5G5L - chains G and O of the 15 polymer chains in the assembly; structure by electron microscopy, 4.80 A resolution (low resolution: residue-level contacts below are approximate; hydrogen-bond / salt-bridge calls are withheld).

== Chain G ==
Protein: DNA-directed RNA polymerase I subunit RPA43
Organism: Saccharomyces cerevisiae
Reference sequence: P46669 (RPA43_YEAST); numbering as in UniProt (aligned over 1-326)
Chain sequence (326 residues; numbered 1 to 326; the number before each row is that of its first residue):
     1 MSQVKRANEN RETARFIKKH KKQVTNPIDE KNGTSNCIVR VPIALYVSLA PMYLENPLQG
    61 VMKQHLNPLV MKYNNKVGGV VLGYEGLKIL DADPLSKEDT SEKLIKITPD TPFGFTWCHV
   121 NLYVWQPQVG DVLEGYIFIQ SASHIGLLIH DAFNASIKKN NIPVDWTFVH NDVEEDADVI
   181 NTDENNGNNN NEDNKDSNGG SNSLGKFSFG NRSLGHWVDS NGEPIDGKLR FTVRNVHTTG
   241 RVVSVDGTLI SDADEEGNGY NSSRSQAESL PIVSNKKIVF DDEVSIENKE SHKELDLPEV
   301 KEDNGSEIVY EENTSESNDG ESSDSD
Not modelled in the structure: 1-13, 171-214, 251-326
UniProt features mapped onto this chain:
  - modified residue (Phosphoserine): S244, S251, S265, S269, S285

== Chain O ==
Protein: RNA polymerase I-specific transcription initiation factor RRN3
Organism: Saccharomyces cerevisiae
Reference sequence: P36070 (RRN3_YEAST); numbering as in UniProt (aligned over 1-627)
Chain sequence (627 residues; each row starts with the number of its first residue):
     1 MMAFENTSKR PPQDFVAPID QKKRKVQFSD STGLVTLQPE EIKDEVFSAA MYSRFVKSAL
    61 DDLDKNDSTQ IGIIANQVAL PSKNPERIND KNLNILLDIL SSNINRIESS RGTFLIQSII
   121 NFEKWWELPP HTLSKYIYFI KILCSSIPKW WQDVSMILVS CFILPIKQTV CHHDMLKYFL
   181 RMIPSSMGFI DTYLAKFFPN KNDTRRKLVN YTSNLLKLRG YCSELGFQIW SLLIEKIISI
   241 DVELQNELDE LDDDVDDDDL EEVDLEDDDD LDDDSGDDDD ENCGNSNEEL RSGAADGSQS
   301 DSEDMDIIEG MDGTEEYNVE LTQGIKELST KLDSILTLVS THVEEQVTPE SLESGEGVGV
   361 FNTLTTLFKT HVLPTYYTRS IQYIMFHVSQ QQLELMDSFL VTLIDISFAV NEAAEKKIKS
   421 LQYLGSYIAR AKKLSRTQII FVASYLTSWL NRYVIEREEE VDQRGGMERF KHFYAAFQAL
   481 CYIFCFRHNI FRDTDGNWEC ELDKFFQRMV ISKFNPLKFC NENVMLMFAR IAQQESVAYC
   541 FSIIENNNNE RLRGIIGKAD SDKKENSAQA NTTSSSWSLA TRQQFIDLQS YFPYDPLFLK
   601 NYKILMKEYY IEWSEASGEY ESDGSDD
Not modelled in the structure: 1-47, 249-323, 552-580, 615-627

== How chain G and chain O interact ==
Contacting residue pairs (40):
  F138(G) - S145(O)
  F138(G) - Y178(O)
  F138(G) - M182(O)
  I139(G) - S145(O)
  I139(G) - Y178(O)
  Q140(G) - Y138(O)
  S141(G) - S101(O)
  S141(G) - Y138(O)
  S141(G) - I142(O)
  A142(G) - S102(O)
  A142(G) - Y138(O)
  S143(G) - S101(O)
  S143(G) - S102(O)
  S143(G) - N103(O)
  S143(G) - I104(O)
  S143(G) - N105(O)
  S143(G) - I142(O)
  H144(G) - I142(O)
  H144(G) - S145(O)
  H144(G) - S146(O)
  L148(G) - M182(O)
  A152(G) - P184(O)
  N154(G) - S145(O)
  N154(G) - P148(O)
  N154(G) - M182(O)
  N154(G) - I183(O)
  A155(G) - S145(O)
  S156(G) - S146(O)
  K158(G) - N105(O)
  K158(G) - E108(O)
  K159(G) - N103(O)
  K159(G) - N105(O)
  R241(G) - Q152(O)
  R241(G) - F189(O)
  V242(G) - P148(O)
  V242(G) - I183(O)
  V242(G) - S185(O)
  V242(G) - S186(O)
  S244(G) - S146(O)
  S244(G) - P148(O)
Also at the interface, not in a pair above, chain G (23 interface residues in all): I157, N160, F168, H237, G240, D246
Also at the interface, not in a pair above, chain O (22 interface residues in all): L100, K141, K149

== Overview ==
23 residues of chain G face 22 of chain O across their interface.
Chain G is DNA-directed RNA polymerase I subunit RPA43 and chain O is RNA polymerase I-specific transcription
initiation factor RRN3, both from Saccharomyces cerevisiae; the structure, RNA polymerase I-Rrn3 complex at
4.8 A resolution, was determined by electron microscopy.
